PDB entry 8SNX | electron microscopy, 3.40 A resolution | chains C and D of the 6 polymer chains in the assembly

[Chain C (and D)]
Protein: Phosphoprotein
Organism: Respiratory syncytial virus A2
Notes: chain D of this document is another copy of the same molecule, construct and numbering; everything in this record applies to it too
UniProt: G3C7Q7 (G3C7Q7_HRSV); numbering as in UniProt (aligned over 1-241)
Chain sequence (241 residues; each row starts with the number of its first residue):
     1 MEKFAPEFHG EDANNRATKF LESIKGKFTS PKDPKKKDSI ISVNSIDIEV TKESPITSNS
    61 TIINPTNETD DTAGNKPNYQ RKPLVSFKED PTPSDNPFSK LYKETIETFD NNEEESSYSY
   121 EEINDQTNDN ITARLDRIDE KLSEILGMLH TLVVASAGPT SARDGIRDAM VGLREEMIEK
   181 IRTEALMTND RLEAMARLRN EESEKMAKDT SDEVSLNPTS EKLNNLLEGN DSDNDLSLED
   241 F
Not modelled in the structure: 1-127, 184-241 (chain D: 1-128, 159-169, 201-241)

[Chain C / chain D interface]
Pairs across the interface (38; chain C residue first):
  Leu-135(C) with Arg-134(D); Ile-138(D), hydrophobic
  Asp-136(C) with Arg-134(D), salt bridge
  Ile-138(C) with Ile-138(D), hydrophobic
  Leu-142(C) with Lys-141(D); Leu-142(D), hydrophobic; Ile-145(D), hydrophobic
  Ile-145(C) with Ile-145(D), hydrophobic
  Leu-146(C) with Lys-141(D); Glu-144(D); Ile-145(D), hydrophobic
  Gly-147(C) with Lys-180(D)
  Leu-149(C) with Met-148(D), hydrophobic; Leu-149(D), hydrophobic
  His-150(C) with Met-148(D), hydrogen bond; Leu-173(D); Glu-176(D), salt bridge
  Leu-152(C) with Leu-152(D)
  Val-153(C) with Met-148(D), hydrophobic; Leu-152(D), hydrophobic
  Val-154(C) with Met-170(D); Leu-173(D), hydrophobic; Arg-174(D); Met-177(D), hydrophobic
  Ser-156(C) with Leu-152(D); Ser-156(D)
  Ala-157(C) with Met-170(D)
  Gly-158(C) with Met-170(D)
  Ala-162(C) with Met-170(D), hydrophobic
  Gly-165(C) with Arg-174(D), hydrogen bond (backbone-side chain)
  Ile-166(C) with Arg-174(D)
  Ala-169(C) with Ile-178(D), hydrophobic
  Met-170(C) with Ile-178(D), hydrophobic
  Leu-173(C) with Ile-178(D); Arg-182(D)
  Glu-176(C) with Arg-182(D), salt bridge
  Met-177(C) with Ala-185(D), hydrophobic
  Ile-181(C) with Asn-189(D)
Also at the interface, not in a pair above, chain C (27 interface residues in all): Asp-139, Ser-143, Thr-151
Also at the interface, not in a pair above, chain D (24 interface residues in all): Arg-137, Thr-151, Ala-155, Ile-181

[In short]
27 residues of chain C face 24 of chain D across their interface; the contacts include 2 hydrogen bonds and 3
salt bridges. Polar pairs include Asp-136(C)/Arg-134(D), His-150(C)/Glu-176(D) and Glu-176(C)/Arg-182(D).
Chain C and chain D are both Phosphoprotein (Respiratory syncytial virus A2); the structure, Cryo-EM structure
of the respiratory syncytial virus polymerase (L:P) bound to the leader promoter, was determined by electron
microscopy together with 8SNY from the same study.
